6Z9R - chains G and K of the 16 polymer chains in the assembly; structure by electron microscopy, 4.10 A resolution (low resolution: residue-level contacts below are approximate; hydrogen-bond / salt-bridge calls are withheld).

== Chain G ==
Protein: Transcription termination/antitermination protein NusG
Organism: Escherichia coli
UniProt: C3SID2 (C3SID2_ECOLX); residues 1-181 here = UniProt positions 1-181
Chain sequence (181 residues; numbered 1 to 181; the number before each row is that of its first residue):
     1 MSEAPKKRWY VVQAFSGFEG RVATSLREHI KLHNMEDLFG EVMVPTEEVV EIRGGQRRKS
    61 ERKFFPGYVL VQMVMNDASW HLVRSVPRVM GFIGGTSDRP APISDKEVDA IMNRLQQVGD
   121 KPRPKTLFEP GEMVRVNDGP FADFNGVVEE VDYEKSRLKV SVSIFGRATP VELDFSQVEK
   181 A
Disordered / not traced: 1-5, 118-181

== Chain K ==
Molecule: non template strand
Sequence (50 nucleotides; each row starts with the number of its first residue; numbers below 1 keep their minus sign (DG-35 is residue -35)):
   -35 GGGCTGCGAA TAACGGCCGA GCAGCGTAGC ATTACTTGTG AGCGGATAAC
Disordered / not traced: -35 to -20, -10 to -4, 13-14

== Chain G / chain K interface ==
Residue-residue contacts (7; chain G residue first):
  Phe15(G) - DG-12(K)
  Phe15(G) - DC-11(K)
  Ile52(G) - DC-19(K)
  Arg57(G) - DC-19(K)
  Arg57(G) - DC-18(K)
  Lys59(G) - DC-19(K)
  Glu61(G) - DC-19(K)
Interface residues without a listed pair, chain G (6 interface residues in all): Gln56

== Overview ==
The interface between chain G and chain K involves 6 residues on one side and 4 on the other.
Here chain G is Transcription termination/antitermination protein NusG (Escherichia coli) and chain K is non
template strand. Entry 6Z9R (Transcription termination intermediate complex 3) was determined by electron
microscopy, deposited together with 6Z9P, 6Z9Q, 6Z9S, 6Z9T, 7ADB, 7ADC, 7ADD and 7ADE.
